PDB entry 7V61 | electron microscopy, 3.20 A resolution | chains B and K of the 8 polymer chains in the assembly

== Chain B ==
Name: Angiotensin-converting enzyme 2
Organism: Homo sapiens
Notes: EC 3.4.17.23, 3.4.17.-
Reference sequence: Q9BYF1 (ACE2_HUMAN); the construct has insertions or renumbered stretches relative to UniProt, so the offset changes along the chain: -6 to 9 = UniProt 2-17; 18-805 = UniProt 18-805
Amino-acid sequence (817 residues; row label = number of the first residue in the row; numbers below 1 keep their minus sign (Met-11 is residue -11)):
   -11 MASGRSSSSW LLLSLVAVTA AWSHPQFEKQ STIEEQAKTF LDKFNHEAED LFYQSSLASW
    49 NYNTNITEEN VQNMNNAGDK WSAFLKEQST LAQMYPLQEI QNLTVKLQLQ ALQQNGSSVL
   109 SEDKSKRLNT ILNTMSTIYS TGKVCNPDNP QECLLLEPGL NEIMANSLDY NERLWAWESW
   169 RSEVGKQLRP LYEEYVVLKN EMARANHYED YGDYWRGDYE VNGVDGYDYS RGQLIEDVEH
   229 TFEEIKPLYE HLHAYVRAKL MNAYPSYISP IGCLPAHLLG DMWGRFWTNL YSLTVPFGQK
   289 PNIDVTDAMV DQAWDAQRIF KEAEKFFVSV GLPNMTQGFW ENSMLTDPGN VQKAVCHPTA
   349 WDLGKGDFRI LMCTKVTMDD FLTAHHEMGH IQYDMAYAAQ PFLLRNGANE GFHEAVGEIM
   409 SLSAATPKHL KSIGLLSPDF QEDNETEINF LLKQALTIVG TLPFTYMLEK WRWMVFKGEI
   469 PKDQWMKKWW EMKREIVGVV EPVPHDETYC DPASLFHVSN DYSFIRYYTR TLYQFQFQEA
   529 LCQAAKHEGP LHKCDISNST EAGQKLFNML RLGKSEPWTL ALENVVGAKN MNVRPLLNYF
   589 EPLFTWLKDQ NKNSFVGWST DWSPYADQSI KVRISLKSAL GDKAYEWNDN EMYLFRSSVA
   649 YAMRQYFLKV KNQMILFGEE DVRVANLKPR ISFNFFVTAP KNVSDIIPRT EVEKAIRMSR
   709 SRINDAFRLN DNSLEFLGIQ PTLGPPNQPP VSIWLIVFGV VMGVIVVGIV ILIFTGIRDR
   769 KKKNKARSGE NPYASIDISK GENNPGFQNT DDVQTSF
Unresolved in the structure: -11 to 17, 769-805
Disulfides: Cys133-Cys141, Cys344-Cys361, Cys530-Cys542
Glycans and other covalent adducts: N-acetylglucosamine (NAG) linked to Asn53, Asn90, Asn103, Asn322, Asn432, Asn546, Asn690
Differences from the reference sequence: expression tag (-11 to -7); insertion (10-17)
Residues lining bound ligands: Zn2+ (ZN): His374, Glu375, His378, Glu402
UniProt features mapped onto this chain:
  - region: Asp30 to Tyr41 (Interaction with SARS-CoV spike glycoprotein), Met82 to Pro84 (Interaction with SARS-CoV spike glycoprotein), Lys353 to Arg357 (Interaction with SARS-CoV spike glycoprotein), Arg652 to Lys659 (Essential for cleavage by ADAM17), Arg697 to Arg716 (Essential for cleavage by TMPRSS11D and TMPRSS2)
  - motif: Glu778 to Ile786 (LIR), Tyr781 to Asp785 (SH2-binding), Tyr781 to Ile784 (Endocytic sorting signal), Asn792 to Phe795 (PTB), Thr803 to Phe805 (PDZ-binding)
  - active site: Glu375 (Proton acceptor), His505 (Proton donor)
  - binding site (chloride): Arg169, Trp477, Lys481
  - binding site (substrate): Arg273, His345, Pro346, Tyr515
  - binding site (Zn(2+)): His374, His378, Glu402
  - modified residue: Tyr781 (Phosphotyrosine), Ser783 (Phosphoserine)
  - glycosylation (N-linked (GlcNAc...) asparagine): Asn53, Asn90, Asn103, Asn322, Asn432, Asn546, Asn690
  - cross-link: Lys788 (Glycyl lysine isopeptide (Lys-Gly) (interchain with G-Cter in ubiquitin))

== Chain K ==
Name: 3E8
Organism: Severe acute respiratory syndrome coronavirus 2
Amino-acid sequence (214 residues; each row starts with the number of its first residue):
     1 DIVMTQSPAT LSVTPGDRVS LSCRASQSIR DYLYWYQQKS HESPRLLIKY ASQSISGIPS
    61 RFSGSGSGSD FTLSINSVEP EDVGVYYCQN GHSFPYTFGG GTKLEIKRTV AAPSVFIFPP
   121 SDEQLKSGTA SVVCLLNNFY PREAKVQWKV DNALQSGNSQ ESVTEQDSKD STYSLSSTLT
   181 LSKADYEKHK VYACEVTHQG LSSPVTKSFN RGEC
Disulfides: Cys23-Cys88, Cys134-Cys194

== Interface between chain B and chain K ==
Residue-residue contacts (5; chain B residue first):
  Ser19(B) with His92(K)
  Thr20(B) with Tyr32(K); His92(K), hydrogen bond (backbone-backbone); Tyr96(K)
  Glu23(B) with Phe94(K)
Interface residues without a listed pair, chain B (4 interface residues in all): Gln18
Interface residues without a listed pair, chain K (6 interface residues in all): Gly91, Ser93

== Summary ==
Chain B and chain K form an interface of 4 and 6 residues respectively; the contacts include 1 hydrogen bond.
Its one hydrogen bond, Thr20(B)-His92(K), is backbone to backbone. Chain B binds Zn2+.
Here chain B is Angiotensin-converting enzyme 2 (Homo sapiens) and chain K is 3E8 (Severe acute respiratory
syndrome coronavirus 2). Entry 7V61 (ACE2 -Targeting Monoclonal Antibody as Potent and Broad-Spectrum
Coronavirus Blocker) was determined by electron microscopy.
